8VMV - chains d and A of the 6 polymer chains in the assembly; structure by X-ray diffraction, 1.59 A resolution.

# Chain d
Molecule: 8-nt DNA strand
Sequence (8 nucleotides; row label = number of the first residue in the row):
   514 GAGAGTCA
Ion coordination: Mg2+: DG514 (shared with Asn119(A) of chain A; 1 residue of chain D); Na+: DG514 (shared with Asn119(A) of chain A; 1 residue of chain D)

# Chain A
Molecule: Intron-encoded endonuclease I-PpoI
Organism: Physarum polycephalum
Notes: EC 3.1.-.-
Reference sequence: Q94702 (PPO1_PHYPO); numbering as in UniProt (aligned over 2-163)
Chain sequence (162 residues; numbered 2 to 163; the number before each row is that of its first residue):
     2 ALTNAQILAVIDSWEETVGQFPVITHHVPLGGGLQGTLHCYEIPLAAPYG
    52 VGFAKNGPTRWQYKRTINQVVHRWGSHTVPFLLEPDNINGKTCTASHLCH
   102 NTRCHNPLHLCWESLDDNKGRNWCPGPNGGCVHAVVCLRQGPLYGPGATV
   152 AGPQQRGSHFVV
Ion coordination: Zn2+ site 1: Cys41, Cys100, Cys105, His110; Mg2+: Asn119 (shared with 1 residue of chain D; DG514(d) of chain d); Na+: Asn119 (shared with 1 residue of chain D; DG514(d) of chain d); Zn2+ site 2: Cys125, Cys132, His134, Cys138
Reported in the primary citation:
  - binding site for the 8-nt DNA strand (chain d): Arg61
  - mutagenesis - H78A/H98A, H98A: decreased catalytic activity
  - mutagenesis - H78A: unchanged catalytic activity
  - catalytic residues: His78, His98
  - mutagenesis - H98A: abolished binding to metal ion

# Chain d / chain A interface
Pairs across the interface - 22 pairs, chain d then chain A:
  DG514(d) with Arg61(A), base contact; Thr95(A), phosphate contact; Ala96(A), phosphate contact; Ser97(A), phosphate contact; His98(A), salt bridge to the phosphate; Thr103(A), phosphate contact; Leu116(A), sugar contact; Asn119(A), hydrogen bond to the phosphate
  DA515(d) with Asn57(A), base contact; Arg61(A), salt bridge to the phosphate; Thr79(A), phosphate contact; Thr95(A), phosphate contact; Ala96(A), hydrogen bond to the phosphate; Trp113(A), phosphate contact
  DG516(d) with Asn57(A), hydrogen bond to the base; Gln63(A), base contact; Trp75(A), phosphate contact; Gly76(A), hydrogen bond to the phosphate
  DA517(d) with Asn57(A), base contact; Gln63(A), hydrogen bond to the base; Arg74(A), hydrogen bond to the base
  DG518(d) with Arg74(A), hydrogen bond to the base

# Summary
5 residues of chain d face 15 of chain A across their interface; the contacts include 7 hydrogen bonds and 2
salt bridges. Among the polar pairs are DG516(d)-Asn57(A), DA517(d)-Gln63(A) and DA517(d)-Arg74(A). Asn119(A)
and DG514(d) form the Mg2+ site. The paper reports catalytic residues His78(A) and His98(A); H78A/H98A and
H98A of chain A reduce catalytic activity.
Here chain d is an 8-nt DNA strand and chain A is Intron-encoded endonuclease I-PpoI (Physarum polycephalum).
Entry 8VMV (Homing endonuclease I-PpoI-DNA complex:reaction at pH7.0 (K+ MES) with 500 uM Mg2+ for 600s) was
determined by X-ray diffraction together with 8VMO, 8VMP, 8VMQ, 8VMR, 8VMS, 8VMT and 35 further entries from
the same study.
